PDB entry 3J31 | electron microscopy, 4.50 A resolution (low resolution: residue-level contacts below are approximate; hydrogen-bond / salt-bridge calls are withheld) | chains J and O of the 18 polymer chains in the assembly

# Chain J (and O)
Name: Coat protein
From: Sulfolobus turreted icosahedral virus
Notes: chain O of this document is another copy of the same molecule, construct and numbering; everything in this record applies to it too
UniProtKB: Q6Q0J0 (Q6Q0J0_9VIRU); residues 1-345 here = UniProt positions 1-345
Sequence (345 residues; numbered 1 to 345; the number before each row is that of its first residue):
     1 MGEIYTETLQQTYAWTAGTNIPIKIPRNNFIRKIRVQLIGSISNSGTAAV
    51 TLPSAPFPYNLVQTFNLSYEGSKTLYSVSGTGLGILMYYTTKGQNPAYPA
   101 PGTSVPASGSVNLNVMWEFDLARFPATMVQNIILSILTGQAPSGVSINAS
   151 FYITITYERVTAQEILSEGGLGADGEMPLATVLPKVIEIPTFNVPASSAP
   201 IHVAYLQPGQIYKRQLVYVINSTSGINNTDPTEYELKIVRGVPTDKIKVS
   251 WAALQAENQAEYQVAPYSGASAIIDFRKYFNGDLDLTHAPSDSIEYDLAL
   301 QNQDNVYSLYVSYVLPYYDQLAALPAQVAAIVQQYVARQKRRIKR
Not modelled in the structure: 1

# Chain J / chain O interface
Contacting residue pairs (26):
  Pro195(J) with Phe192(O)
  Ser197(J) with Gln63(O)
  Ser198(J) with Gln63(O); Leu137(O)
  Ala199(J) with Thr64(O); Leu137(O)
  Tyr205(J) with Gln207(O)
  Val239(J) with Lys185(O)
  Arg240(J) with Pro208(O); Gly209(O); Thr287(O)
  Gly241(J) with Lys185(O); Gly209(O); Val314(O)
  Val242(J) with Val314(O)
  Pro243(J) with Ser72(O); Lys73(O); Thr74(O); Lys185(O)
  Thr244(J) with Ser72(O); Lys73(O)
  Asp245(J) with Ser72(O); Thr74(O)
  Pro290(J) with Ser291(O)
  Ser291(J) with Ser291(O)
  Asp292(J) with Gln207(O)
Interface residues without a listed pair, chain J (16 interface residues in all): Lys237
Interface residues without a listed pair, chain O (22 interface residues in all): Tyr69, Gly71, Ser77, Leu183, Ile187, Leu286, Ala289, Asp292

# In short
16 residues of chain J face 22 of chain O across their interface.
Both chains are Coat protein (Sulfolobus turreted icosahedral virus). Entry 3J31 (Life in the extremes: atomic
structure of Sulfolobus Turreted Icosahedral Virus) was determined by electron microscopy (same publication as
4IL7).
